Entry 5EXX (X-ray diffraction, 3.31 A resolution); this record covers chain A.

[Chain A]
Protein: Transcriptional regulator FleQ
Source organism: Pseudomonas aeruginosa (strain ATCC 15692 / PAO1 / 1C / PRS 101 / LMG 12228)
UniProtKB: G3XCV0 (G3XCV0_PSEAE); residue numbers follow UniProt; this construct covers 137-477
Amino-acid sequence (343 residues; each row starts with the number of its first residue):
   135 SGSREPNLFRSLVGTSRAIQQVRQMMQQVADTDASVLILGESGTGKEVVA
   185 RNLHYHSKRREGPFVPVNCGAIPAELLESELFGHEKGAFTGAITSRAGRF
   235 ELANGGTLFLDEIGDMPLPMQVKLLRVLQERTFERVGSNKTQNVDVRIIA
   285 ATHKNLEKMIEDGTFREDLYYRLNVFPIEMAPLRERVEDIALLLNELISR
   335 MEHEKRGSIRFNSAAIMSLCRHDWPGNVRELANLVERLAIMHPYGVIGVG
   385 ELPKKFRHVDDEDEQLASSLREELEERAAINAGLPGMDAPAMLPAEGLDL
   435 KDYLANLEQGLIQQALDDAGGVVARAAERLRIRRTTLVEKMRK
Unresolved in the structure: 135-137, 394-477
Differences from the reference sequence: expression tag (135-136)
Small-molecule neighbours:
  - c-di-GMP (C2E; 9,9'-[(2R,3R,3aS,5S,7aR,9R,10R,10aS,12S,14aR)-3,5,10,12-tetrahydroxy-5,12-dioxidooctahydro-2H,7H-difuro[3,2-d:3',2'-j][1,3,7,9,2,8]tetraoxadiphosphacyclododecine-2,9-diyl]bis(2-amino-1,9-dihydro-6H-purin-6-one)), molecule 1: R138, L142, F143, R144, S145, V182, R185, N186, Y189, H190, R334, K339, R340, I374, P377
  - c-di-GMP (C2E), molecule 2: F143, R144, E330, S333, R334, E336, H337, E338, K339, R340, G341
UniProt features mapped onto this chain:
  - binding site (3',3'-c-di-GMP): L142, N186 to Y189, E330 to G341
  - binding site (ADP): V147, G177 to V182, R334, R363
  - mutagenesis: R144 (R144A: Almost complete loss of biofilm formation), R185 (R185A: Almost complete loss of biofilm formation; R185E: More than 75% repressed pel transcription), N186 (N186A: More than 75% repressed pel transcription), E330 (E330A: More than 75% repressed pel transcription), R334 (R334E: More than 75% repressed pel transcription)
Reported in the primary citation:
  - binding site for c-di-GMP: R144, R185, N186, E330, R334
  - conformationally variable residues (loop rearrangement): S145
  - self-association interface (contacts with another copy of this molecule): T149, V380
  - mutagenesis - R185E, R334E: abolished binding to c-di-GMP
  - mutagenesis - T149E, V380E (1.5-fold): increased catalytic activity on ATP
  - mutagenesis - R185E, N186A, E330A, R334E: abolished signaling in response to YfiN overexpression
  - mutagenesis - T149E: abolished signaling in response to c-di-GMP
  - mutagenesis - V380E: decreased signaling in response to diguanylate cyclase
  - mutagenesis - I374E: decreased binding to c-di-GMP
  - mutagenesis - R185E, R334E: abolished catalytic activity on ATP
  - mutagenesis - I374E: decreased catalytic activity on ATP
  - mutagenesis - I374E: increased signaling

[In short]
Ligands of chain A: c-di-GMP. UniProt lists 17 residues binding 3',3'-c-di-GMP, 9 ADP-binding residues and 5
mutagenesis sites. The paper reports a binding site for c-di-GMP at R144, R185 and N186 among others; R185E,
N186A and E330A, among others, abolish signaling in response to YfiN overexpression; 7 substitutions were
tested in all.
Chain A is Transcriptional regulator FleQ (Pseudomonas aeruginosa (strain ATCC 15692 / PAO1 / 1C / PRS 101 /
LMG 12228)); the structure, AAA+ ATPase FleQ from Pseudomonas aeruginosa bound to c-di-GMP, was determined by
X-ray diffraction, deposited together with 5EXP, 5EXS and 5EXT.
